Entry 1FFO (X-ray diffraction, 2.65 A resolution); this record covers chains A and B of the 3 polymer chains in the assembly.

[Chain A]
Name: H-2 class I histocompatibility antigen, D-B, alpha chain
From: Mus musculus
Notes: fragment: extracellular portion
UniProtKB: P01899 (HA11_MOUSE); residues 2-274 here correspond to UniProt positions 26-298 (UniProt number = residue number + 24)
Sequence (273 residues; numbered 2 to 274; the number before each row is that of its first residue):
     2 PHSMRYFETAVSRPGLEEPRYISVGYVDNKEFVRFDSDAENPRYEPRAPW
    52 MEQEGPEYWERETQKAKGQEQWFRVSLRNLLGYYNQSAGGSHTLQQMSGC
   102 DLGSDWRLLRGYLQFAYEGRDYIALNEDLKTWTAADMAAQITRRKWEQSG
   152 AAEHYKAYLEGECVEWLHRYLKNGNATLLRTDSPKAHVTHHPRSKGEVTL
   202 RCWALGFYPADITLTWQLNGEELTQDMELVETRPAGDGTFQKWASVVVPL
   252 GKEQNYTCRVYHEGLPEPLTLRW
Disulfides: Cys101-Cys164, Cys203-Cys259

[Chain B]
Name: Beta-2 microglobulin beta chain
From: Mus musculus
Notes: fragment: beta-2 microglobulin
UniProtKB: P01887 (B2MG_MOUSE); residues 1-99 here correspond to UniProt positions 21-119 (UniProt number = residue number + 20)
Sequence (100 residues; each row starts with the number of its first residue; numbering starts at 0):
     0 MIQKTPQIQVYSRHPPENGKPNILNCYVTQFHPPHIEIQMLKNGKKIPKV
    50 EMSDMSFSKDWSFYILAHTEFTPTETDTYACRVKHDSMAEPKTVYWDRDM
Disulfides: Cys25-Cys80

[Interface between chain A and chain B]
Contacting residue pairs (53):
  Phe8(A) - Phe56(B)  hydrophobic
  Glu9(A) - Phe56(B)
  Thr10(A) - Phe56(B)
  Thr10(A) - Phe62(B)
  Tyr27(A) - Ser55(B)
  Arg35(A) - Asp53(B)
  Arg35(A) - Met54(B)  hydrogen bond (side chain-backbone)
  Arg35(A) - Ser55(B)
  Arg48(A) - Asp53(B)  salt bridge
  Ser92(A) - Ile1(B)
  Thr94(A) - His31(B)
  Thr94(A) - Pro33(B)
  Gln96(A) - His31(B)  hydrogen bond
  Gln96(A) - Phe56(B)
  Gln96(A) - Trp60(B)  hydrogen bond (side chain-backbone)
  Gln96(A) - Phe62(B)
  Gln97(A) - Phe56(B)
  Gln97(A) - Trp60(B)
  Met98(A) - Phe56(B)  hydrophobic
  Met98(A) - Lys58(B)
  Met98(A) - Trp60(B)  hydrophobic
  Gln115(A) - Trp60(B)
  Phe116(A) - Trp60(B)
  Ala117(A) - Trp60(B)
  Glu119(A) - Ile1(B)
  Glu119(A) - His31(B)
  Gly120(A) - His31(B)  hydrogen bond (backbone-side chain)
  Gly120(A) - Trp60(B)
  Arg121(A) - Met0(B)  hydrogen bond (side chain-backbone)
  Arg121(A) - Ile1(B)
  Asp122(A) - Trp60(B)  hydrogen bond
  His192(A) - Asp98(B)  salt bridge
  Arg202(A) - Asp98(B)  hydrogen bond (side chain-backbone)
  Trp204(A) - Asp98(B)
  Trp204(A) - Met99(B)
  Val231(A) - Gln8(B)
  Glu232(A) - Gln8(B)
  Glu232(A) - Tyr26(B)
  Glu232(A) - Thr28(B)
  Arg234(A) - Gln8(B)
  Arg234(A) - Tyr10(B)
  Arg234(A) - Met99(B)  hydrogen bond (side chain-backbone)
  Pro235(A) - Tyr10(B)  hydrogen bond (backbone-side chain)
  Pro235(A) - Tyr26(B)
  Ala236(A) - Arg12(B)  hydrogen bond (backbone-side chain)
  Ala236(A) - Asn24(B)
  Gly237(A) - Arg12(B)  hydrogen bond (backbone-side chain)
  Gly237(A) - Leu65(B)
  Asp238(A) - Arg12(B)
  Gln242(A) - Tyr10(B)
  Gln242(A) - Ser11(B)  hydrogen bond (side chain-backbone)
  Gln242(A) - Arg12(B)  hydrogen bond (side chain-backbone)
  Trp244(A) - Met99(B)  hydrogen bond (side chain-backbone)
Also at the interface, not in a pair above, chain A (38 interface residues in all): Arg6, Val12, Val25, Glu32, His93, Arg194, Leu206, Thr233
Also at the interface, not in a pair above, chain B (26 interface residues in all): Pro14, Pro32, Ser57, Asp59, Tyr63

[In short]
The interface between chain A and chain B involves 38 residues on one side and 26 on the other; the contacts
include 14 hydrogen bonds and 2 salt bridges. Polar contacts include Arg48(A)-Asp53(B), His192(A)-Asp98(B) and
Arg35(A)-Met54(B).
Chain A is H-2 class I histocompatibility antigen, D-B, alpha chain and chain B is Beta-2 microglobulin beta
chain, both from Mus musculus; the structure, Crystal structure of murine class I H-2DB complexed with
synthetic peptide GP33 (C9M/K1A), was determined by X-ray diffraction (same publication as 1FFN and 1FFP).
